Entry 9CA8 (electron microscopy, 3.92 A resolution); this record covers chains V and Z of the 20 polymer chains in the assembly.

== Chain V ==
Molecule: Histone H4
Organism: Xenopus laevis
UniProtKB: P62799 (H4_XENLA); residues 1-102 here correspond to UniProt positions 2-103 (UniProt number = residue number + 1)
Chain sequence (102 residues; row label = number of the first residue in the row):
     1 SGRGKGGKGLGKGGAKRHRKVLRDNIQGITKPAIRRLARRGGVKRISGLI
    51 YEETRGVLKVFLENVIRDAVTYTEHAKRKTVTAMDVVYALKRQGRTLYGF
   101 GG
Unresolved in the structure: 1-23
Curated features (UniProtKB/Swiss-Prot):
  - DNA-binding region: Lys16 to Lys20
  - modified residue: Ser1 (N-acetylserine), Arg3 (Asymmetric dimethylarginine), Lys5 (N6-(2-hydroxyisobutyryl)lysine), Lys8 (N6-(2-hydroxyisobutyryl)lysine), Lys12 (N6-(2-hydroxyisobutyryl)lysine), Lys16 (N6-(2-hydroxyisobutyryl)lysine), Lys20 (N6,N6,N6-trimethyllysine), Lys31 (N6-(2-hydroxyisobutyryl)lysine), Lys44 (N6-(2-hydroxyisobutyryl)lysine), Ser47 (Phosphoserine), Tyr51 (Phosphotyrosine), Lys59 (N6-(2-hydroxyisobutyryl)lysine), Lys77 (N6-(2-hydroxyisobutyryl)lysine), Lys79 (N6-(2-hydroxyisobutyryl)lysine), Tyr88 (Phosphotyrosine), Lys91 (N6-(2-hydroxyisobutyryl)lysine)
  - cross-link (Glycyl lysine isopeptide (Lys-Gly)): Lys31 (interchain with G-Cter in UFM1), Lys91 (interchain with G-Cter in ubiquitin)

== Chain Z ==
Molecule: 285-nt DNA strand
Sequence (285 nucleotides; each row starts with the number of its first residue; numbers below 1 keep their minus sign (DG-105 is residue -105)):
  -105 GCCAGTGAATTCGAGCTCGGTACCCGGGGATCACAGGATGTACATATCTG
   -55 ACAGCTGCCTGGAGACTAGGGAGTAATCCCCTTGGCGGTTAAAACGCGGG
    -5 GGACAGCGCGTAGCTGCGTTTAAGCGGTGCTAGAGCTGTCTACGACCAAT
    45 TGAGCGGCCTGCGCACCGGGATTCTCCAGCAGGGCTTCCCACGTGCGCAG
    95 CAGGACGCAGCGCTGCCTGAAACTCGCGCCGCGAGGAGAGGGAGGACGAA
   145 CGCGCCCCCACCCCCTTATATAGGCGCCCTTCGAT
Unresolved in the structure: -105 to -59, 77-179

== Interface between chain V and chain Z ==
Contacting residue pairs - 13 pairs, chain V then chain Z:
  Arg35(V) - DC8(Z)  salt bridge to the phosphate
  Arg45(V) - DG7(Z)  phosphate contact
  Arg45(V) - DC8(Z)  phosphate contact
  Ile46(V) - DG7(Z)  sugar contact
  Ile46(V) - DC8(Z)  hydrogen bond to the phosphate
  Ser47(V) - DG7(Z)  sugar contact
  Gly48(V) - DG7(Z)  hydrogen bond to the phosphate
  Arg78(V) - DA28(Z)  phosphate contact
  Arg78(V) - DG29(Z)  phosphate contact
  Lys79(V) - DG27(Z)  phosphate contact
  Lys79(V) - DA28(Z)  hydrogen bond to the phosphate
  Thr80(V) - DG27(Z)  phosphate contact
  Thr80(V) - DA28(Z)  hydrogen bond to the phosphate
Other interface residues (no listed pair), chain V (10 interface residues in all): Arg39, Lys44

== Summary ==
10 residues of chain V face 5 of chain Z across their interface, with 4 hydrogen bonds and 1 salt bridge.
Among the polar pairs are Ile46(V)-DC8(Z), Gly48(V)-DG7(Z) and Lys79(V)-DA28(Z). UniProt lists a DNA-binding
region on chain V.
Chain V is Histone H4 (Xenopus laevis) and chain Z is a 285-nt DNA strand; the structure, Cryo-EM structure of
human SRCAP-nucleosome complex in the partially-engaged state (composite structure), was determined by
electron microscopy.
